PDB entry 5R43 | X-ray diffraction, 1.00 A resolution | chains C and E of the 5 polymer chains in the assembly

[Chain C]
Name: Chymotrypsinogen A
Organism: Bos taurus
Notes: EC 3.4.21.1
Reference sequence: P00766 (CTRA_BOVIN); residue numbers follow UniProt; this construct covers 149-245
Sequence (97 residues; each row starts with the number of its first residue):
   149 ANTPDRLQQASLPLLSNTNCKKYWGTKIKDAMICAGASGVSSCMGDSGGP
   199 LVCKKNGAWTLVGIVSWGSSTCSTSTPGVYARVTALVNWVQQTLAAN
Cystine bridges: Cys168-Cys182, Cys191-Cys220
Curated features (UniProtKB/Swiss-Prot):
  - active site: Ser195 (Charge relay system)

[Chain E]
Name: peptide TPGVY
Organism: Bos taurus
Sequence (5 residues; row label = number of the first residue in the row):
   224 TPGVY

[How chain C and chain E interact]
Pairs across the interface (25):
  Trp172(C) with Thr224(E); Pro225(E), hydrophobic
  Ser189(C) with Tyr228(E), hydrogen bond
  Ser190(C) with Tyr228(E), hydrogen bond (backbone-side chain)
  Cys191(C) with Tyr228(E)
  Met192(C) with Val227(E); Tyr228(E)
  Gly193(C) with Tyr228(E), hydrogen bond (backbone-backbone)
  Ser195(C) with Tyr228(E), hydrogen bond (side chain-backbone)
  Ser214(C) with Val227(E); Tyr228(E)
  Trp215(C) with Gly226(E); Val227(E), hydrophobic; Tyr228(E)
  Gly216(C) with Pro225(E); Gly226(E), hydrogen bond (backbone-backbone); Tyr228(E)
  Ser217(C) with Thr224(E); Pro225(E); Gly226(E); Tyr228(E), hydrogen bond (backbone-side chain)
  Ser218(C) with Thr224(E), hydrogen bond (backbone-backbone); Pro225(E), hydrogen bond (side chain-backbone); Gly226(E)
  Cys220(C) with Tyr228(E), hydrophobic
Other interface residues (no listed pair), chain C (15 interface residues in all): Lys175, Val213

[Summary]
15 residues of chain C and 5 residues of chain E are in contact, with 8 hydrogen bonds. Polar pairs include
Ser189(C)-Tyr228(E), Ser190(C)-Tyr228(E) and Gly193(C)-Tyr228(E). From UniProt: active-site residue Ser195(C)
on chain C.
Here chain C is Chymotrypsinogen A and chain E is peptide TPGVY, both from Bos taurus. Entry 5R43 (Crystal
Structure of deuterated gamma-Chymotrypsin at pH 7.5, cryo temperature) was determined by X-ray diffraction.
